7TKB - chains V and X of the 27 polymer chains in the assembly; structure by electron microscopy, 6.30 A resolution (low resolution: residue-level contacts below are approximate; hydrogen-bond / salt-bridge calls are withheld).

Chain V:
Protein: ATP synthase subunit d
From: Saccharomyces cerevisiae
Reference sequence: P30902 (ATP7_YEAST); residues 1-173 here correspond to UniProt positions 2-174 (UniProt number = residue number + 1)
Chain sequence (173 residues; numbered 1 to 173; the number before each row is that of its first residue):
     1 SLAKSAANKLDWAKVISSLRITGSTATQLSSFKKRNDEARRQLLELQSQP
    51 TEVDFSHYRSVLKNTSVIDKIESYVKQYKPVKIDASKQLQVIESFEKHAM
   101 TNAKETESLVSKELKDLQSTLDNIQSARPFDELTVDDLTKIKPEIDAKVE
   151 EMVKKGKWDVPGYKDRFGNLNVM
Disordered / not traced: 1-2
Curated features (UniProtKB/Swiss-Prot):
  - modified residue: S1 (N-acetylserine)

Chain X:
Protein: ATP synthase subunit H
From: Saccharomyces cerevisiae
Reference sequence: Q12349 (ATP14_YEAST); residues 1-92 here correspond to UniProt positions 33-124 (UniProt number = residue number + 32)
Chain sequence (92 residues; row label = number of the first residue in the row):
     1 NVIQDLYLRELKDTKLAPSTLQDAEGNVKPWNPPQKPNLPELELQGPEAL
    51 KAYTEQNVETAHVAKESEEGESEPIEEDWLVLDDAEETKESH
Disordered / not traced: 63-92

How chain V and chain X interact:
Contacting residue pairs (11; chain V residue first):
  I21(V) with E59(X); T60(X); A61(X)
  T22(V) with E59(X); T60(X); A61(X)
  G23(V) with E59(X)
  S24(V) with E59(X)
  D84(V) with N38(X); L39(X)
  A85(V) with N38(X)
Other interface residues (no listed pair), chain V (7 interface residues in all): K82
Other interface residues (no listed pair), chain X (6 interface residues in all): P37

In short:
7 residues of chain V and 6 residues of chain X are in contact.
Here chain V is ATP synthase subunit d and chain X is ATP synthase subunit H, both from Saccharomyces
cerevisiae. Entry 7TKB (Yeast ATP synthase State 1catalytic(f) with 10 mM ATP backbone model) was determined
by electron microscopy (same publication as 7TJS, 7TJT, 7TJU, 7TJV, 7TJW, 7TJX and 30 further entries).
